Entry 9D4C (electron microscopy, 2.75 A resolution); this record covers chains A and I of the 9 polymer chains in the assembly.

Chain A:
Protein: Proteasome subunit alpha type-1
Source organism: Saccharomyces cerevisiae
UniProt: P21243 (PSA1_YEAST); residues 1-252 here = UniProt positions 1-252
Amino-acid sequence (252 residues; numbered 1 to 252; the number before each row is that of its first residue):
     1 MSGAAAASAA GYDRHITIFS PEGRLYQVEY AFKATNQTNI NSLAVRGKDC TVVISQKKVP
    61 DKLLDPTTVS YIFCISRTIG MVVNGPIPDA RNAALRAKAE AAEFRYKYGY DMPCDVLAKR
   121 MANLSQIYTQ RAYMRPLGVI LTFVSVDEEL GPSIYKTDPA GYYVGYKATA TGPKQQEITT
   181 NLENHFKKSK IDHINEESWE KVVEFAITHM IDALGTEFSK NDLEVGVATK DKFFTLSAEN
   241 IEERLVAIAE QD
Disordered / not traced: 1-3

Chain I:
Protein: Proteasome subunit beta type-2
Source organism: Saccharomyces cerevisiae
Notes: EC 3.4.25.1
UniProt: P25043 (PSB2_YEAST); residues 1-261 here = UniProt positions 1-261
Amino-acid sequence (261 residues; numbered 1 to 261; the number before each row is that of its first residue):
     1 MAGLSFDNYQ RNNFLAENSH TQPKATSTGT TIVGVKFNNG VVIAADTRST QGPIVADKNC
    61 AKLHRISPKI WCAGAGTAAD TEAVTQLIGS NIELHSLYTS REPRVVSALQ MLKQHLFKYQ
   121 GHIGAYLIVA GVDPTGSHLF SIHAHGSTDV GYYLSLGSGS LAAMAVLESH WKQDLTKEEA
   181 IKLASDAIQA GIWNDLGSGS NVDVCVMEIG KDAEYLRNYL TPNVREEKQK SYKFPRGTTA
   241 VLKESIVNIC DIQEEQVDIT A
Disordered / not traced: 1-29, 48-61, 118-125, 194-197, 221-261
Swiss-Prot annotation at these positions:
  - active site: Thr30 (Nucleophile)

Chain A / chain I interface:
Contacting residue pairs - 22 pairs, chain A then chain I:
  Tyr106(A) - Gln110(I)  hydrogen bond (backbone-side chain)
  Tyr106(A) - Gln114(I)
  Lys107(A) - Gln110(I)
  Tyr108(A) - His95(I)
  Tyr108(A) - Ser107(I)  hydrogen bond (backbone-side chain)
  Gly109(A) - Val106(I)
  Gly109(A) - Gln110(I)
  Tyr110(A) - His95(I)  hydrogen bond
  Tyr110(A) - Arg104(I)
  Tyr110(A) - Ser107(I)
  Pro113(A) - Arg101(I)
  Asp115(A) - Arg101(I)  salt bridge
  Val116(A) - Tyr98(I)  hydrophobic
  Val116(A) - Thr99(I)
  Lys119(A) - Tyr98(I)
  Arg120(A) - Tyr98(I)
  Asp147(A) - Arg101(I)  salt bridge
  Glu148(A) - Arg104(I)  salt bridge
  Glu149(A) - Arg101(I)
  Glu149(A) - Arg104(I)  salt bridge
  Glu149(A) - Pro134(I)
  Leu150(A) - Arg101(I)
Interface residues without a listed pair, chain A (16 interface residues in all): Phe104, Asn123

Overview:
The interface between chain A and chain I involves 16 residues on one side and 10 on the other; the contacts
include 3 hydrogen bonds and 4 salt bridges. Polar pairs include Asp115(A)-Arg101(I), Asp147(A)-Arg101(I) and
Glu148(A)-Arg104(I). UniProt lists active-site residue Thr30(I) on chain I.
Chain A is Proteasome subunit alpha type-1 and chain I is Proteasome subunit beta type-2, both from
Saccharomyces cerevisiae; the structure, Proteasome core particle assembly intermediate Blm10:alpha-ring
purified from Saccharomyces cerevisiae, was determined by electron microscopy.
